PDB entry 7KA2 | electron microscopy, 3.60 A resolution | chains B and D of the 4 polymer chains in the assembly

== Chain B (and D) ==
Molecule: Fructose-bisphosphate aldolase A
From: Oryctolagus cuniculus
Notes: EC 4.1.2.13; chain D of this document is another copy of the same molecule, construct and numbering; everything in this record applies to it too
UniProtKB: P00883 (ALDOA_RABIT); residues 1-363 here correspond to UniProt positions 2-364 (UniProt number = residue number + 1)
Amino-acid sequence (363 residues; row label = number of the first residue in the row):
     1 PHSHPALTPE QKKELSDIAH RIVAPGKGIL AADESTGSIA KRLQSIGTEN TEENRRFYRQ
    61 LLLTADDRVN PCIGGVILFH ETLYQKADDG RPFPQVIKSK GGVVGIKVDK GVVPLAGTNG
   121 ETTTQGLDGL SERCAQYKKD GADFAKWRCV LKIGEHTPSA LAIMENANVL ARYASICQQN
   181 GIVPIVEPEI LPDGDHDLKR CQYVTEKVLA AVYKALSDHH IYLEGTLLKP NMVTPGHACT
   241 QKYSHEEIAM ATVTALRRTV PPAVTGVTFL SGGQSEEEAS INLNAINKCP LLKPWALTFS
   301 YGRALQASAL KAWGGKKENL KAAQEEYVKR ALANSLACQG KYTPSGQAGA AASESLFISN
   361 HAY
Not modelled in the structure: 1, 345-363
Swiss-Prot annotation at these positions:
  - active site: Glu187 (Proton acceptor), Lys229 (Schiff-base intermediate with dihydroxyacetone-P)
  - binding site (beta-D-fructose 1,6-bisphosphate): Arg42, Ser271 to Gly273, Ser300, Arg303
  - site: Cys72 (Essential for substrate cleavage), Lys107 (Essential for substrate cleavage), Lys146 (Alkylation inactivates the enzyme), His361 (Alkylation inactivates the enzyme), Tyr363 (Necessary for preference for fructose 1,6-bisphosphate over fructose 1-phosphate)
  - modified residue: Thr8 (Phosphothreonine), Ser35 (Phosphoserine), Ser38 (Phosphoserine), Lys41 (N6-acetyllysine), Ser45 (Phosphoserine), Lys98 (N6-(2-hydroxyisobutyryl)lysine), Lys107 (N6-acetyllysine), Lys110 (N6-acetyllysine), Ser131 (Phosphoserine), Lys146 (N6-(2-hydroxyisobutyryl)lysine), Ser271 (Phosphoserine), Lys311 (N6-malonyllysine), Lys329 (N6-acetyllysine), Asn360 (Deamidated asparagine)
  - cross-link: Lys41 (Glycyl lysine isopeptide (Lys-Gly) (interchain with G-Cter in SUMO1))

== Chain B / chain D interface ==
Residue-residue contacts (60; chain B residue first):
  His2(B) - His156(D)
  His4(B) - Gly117(D)
  His4(B) - Thr118(D)
  His4(B) - Asn119(D)
  His4(B) - His156(D)  hydrogen bond
  Ala6(B) - Ala116(D)  hydrophobic
  Ala6(B) - Gly117(D)
  Lys110(B) - Asp128(D)  salt bridge
  Val113(B) - Arg172(D)
  Pro114(B) - Arg172(D)
  Leu115(B) - Arg172(D)
  Ala116(B) - Ala6(D)  hydrophobic
  Ala116(B) - Gln179(D)
  Ala116(B) - His220(D)
  Gly117(B) - His4(D)
  Gly117(B) - Ala6(D)
  Thr118(B) - His4(D)
  Asn119(B) - His4(D)
  Thr123(B) - Arg172(D)
  Gln125(B) - Leu127(D)  hydrogen bond (side chain-backbone)
  Gln125(B) - Asp128(D)
  Gln125(B) - Gly129(D)
  Gln125(B) - Leu130(D)
  Gly126(B) - Asp128(D)  hydrogen bond (backbone-side chain)
  Leu127(B) - Gln125(D)  hydrogen bond (backbone-side chain)
  Leu127(B) - Asp128(D)  hydrogen bond (backbone-side chain)
  Asp128(B) - Lys110(D)  salt bridge
  Asp128(B) - Gln125(D)
  Asp128(B) - Gly126(D)  hydrogen bond (side chain-backbone)
  Asp128(B) - Leu127(D)  hydrogen bond (side chain-backbone)
  Asp128(B) - Asp128(D)  hydrogen bond (side chain-backbone)
  Gly129(B) - Gln125(D)
  Leu130(B) - Gln125(D)
  His156(B) - His2(D)
  His156(B) - His4(D)  hydrogen bond
  Leu161(B) - Asp218(D)
  Leu161(B) - His219(D)
  Leu161(B) - His220(D)
  Met164(B) - Asn168(D)
  Met164(B) - Asp218(D)
  Met164(B) - His219(D)
  Glu165(B) - Asn168(D)  hydrogen bond
  Glu165(B) - Arg172(D)
  Glu165(B) - His219(D)  salt bridge
  Asn168(B) - Met164(D)
  Asn168(B) - Glu165(D)  hydrogen bond
  Asn168(B) - Asn168(D)
  Arg172(B) - Val113(D)
  Arg172(B) - Pro114(D)
  Arg172(B) - Leu115(D)
  Arg172(B) - Thr123(D)
  Arg172(B) - Glu165(D)
  Gln179(B) - Ala116(D)
  Asp218(B) - Leu161(D)
  Asp218(B) - Met164(D)
  His219(B) - Leu161(D)
  His219(B) - Met164(D)
  His219(B) - Glu165(D)  salt bridge
  His220(B) - Ala116(D)
  His220(B) - Leu161(D)
Other interface residues (no listed pair), chain B (30 interface residues in all): Pro5, Glu155
Other interface residues (no listed pair), chain D (30 interface residues in all): Pro5, Glu155

== Overview ==
Chain B and chain D each contribute 30 residues to their interface, with 11 hydrogen bonds and 4 salt bridges.
Polar pairs include Lys110(B)-Asp128(D), Glu165(B)-His219(D) and His4(B)-His156(D). Curated annotation
(UniProt) lists active-site residues Glu187(B) and Lys229(B) and 6 beta-D-fructose 1,6-bisphosphate-binding
residues on chain B.
Both chains are Fructose-bisphosphate aldolase A (Oryctolagus cuniculus). Entry 7KA2 (Aldolase, rabbit muscle
(beam-tilt refinement x2)) was determined by electron microscopy, deposited together with 7K9L, 7K9X, 7KA3 and
7KA4.
